Entry 5CLA (X-ray diffraction, 1.54 A resolution); this record covers chains A and C of the 3 polymer chains in the assembly.

Chain A:
Name: AlkD
Organism: Bacillus cereus
Notes: EC 3.2.2.-
UniProtKB: R8GWR7 (R8GWR7_BACCE); residue numbers follow UniProt; this construct covers 1-237
Chain sequence (241 residues; row label = number of the first residue in the row; numbers below 1 keep their minus sign (Gly-3 is residue -3)):
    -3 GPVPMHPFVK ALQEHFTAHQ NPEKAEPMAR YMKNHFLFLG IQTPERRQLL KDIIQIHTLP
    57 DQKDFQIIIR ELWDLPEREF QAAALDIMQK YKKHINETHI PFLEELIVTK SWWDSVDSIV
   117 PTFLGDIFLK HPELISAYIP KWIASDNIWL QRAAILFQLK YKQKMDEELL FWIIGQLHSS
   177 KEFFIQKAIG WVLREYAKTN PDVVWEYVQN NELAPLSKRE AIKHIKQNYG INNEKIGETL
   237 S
Not modelled in the structure: -3 to -2, 230-237
Sequence notes: expression tag (-3 to 0)
Reported in the primary citation:
  - catalytic residues: Trp109, Trp187 (from molecular simulation)

Chain C:
Molecule: 12-nt DNA strand
Sequence (12 nucleotides; numbered 13 to 24; the number before each row is that of its first residue):
    13 CGGACTTTCG GG
Small-molecule neighbours: 3-deaza-3-methyladenine (54K; 7-methyl-3H-imidazo[4,5-c]pyridin-4-amine): DT18, DT19, DT20

How chain A and chain C interact:
Residue-residue contacts (9; chain A residue first):
  Gln38(A) with DT20(C), hydrogen bond to the phosphate; DC21(C), phosphate contact
  Thr39(A) with DC21(C), hydrogen bond to the phosphate; DG22(C), phosphate contact
  Pro40(A) with DC21(C), phosphate contact
  Arg43(A) with DG22(C), salt bridge to the phosphate
  Pro211(A) with DG14(C), phosphate contact
  Arg215(A) with DG14(C), salt bridge to the phosphate; DG15(C), phosphate contact
Other interface residues (no listed pair), chain A (7 interface residues in all): Leu212
Other interface residues (no listed pair), chain C (6 interface residues in all): DC13

Summary:
Chain A and chain C form an interface of 7 and 6 residues respectively; the contacts include 2 hydrogen bonds
and 2 salt bridges. Among the polar pairs are Gln38(A)-DT20(C), Thr39(A)-DC21(C) and Arg43(A)-DG22(C). Bound
to chain C: 3-deaza-3-methyladenine. The paper reports catalytic residues Trp109(A) and Trp187(A).
Here chain A is AlkD (Bacillus cereus) and chain C is a 12-nt DNA strand. Entry 5CLA (Alkylpurine DNA
glycosylase AlkD bound to DNA containing an abasic site and a free nucleobase (100% ...) was determined by
X-ray diffraction (same publication as 5CL3, 5CL4, 5CL5, 5CL6, 5CL7, 5CL8 and 5 further entries).
